PDB entry 9IJ1 | electron microscopy, 3.20 A resolution | chains A and C of the 3 polymer chains in the assembly

# Chain A
Name: Piwi-like protein 2
Organism: Mus musculus
Notes: EC 3.1.26.-
Reference sequence: Q8CDG1 (PIWL2_MOUSE); residues 1-971 here = UniProt positions 1-971
Sequence (971 residues; row label = number of the first residue in the row):
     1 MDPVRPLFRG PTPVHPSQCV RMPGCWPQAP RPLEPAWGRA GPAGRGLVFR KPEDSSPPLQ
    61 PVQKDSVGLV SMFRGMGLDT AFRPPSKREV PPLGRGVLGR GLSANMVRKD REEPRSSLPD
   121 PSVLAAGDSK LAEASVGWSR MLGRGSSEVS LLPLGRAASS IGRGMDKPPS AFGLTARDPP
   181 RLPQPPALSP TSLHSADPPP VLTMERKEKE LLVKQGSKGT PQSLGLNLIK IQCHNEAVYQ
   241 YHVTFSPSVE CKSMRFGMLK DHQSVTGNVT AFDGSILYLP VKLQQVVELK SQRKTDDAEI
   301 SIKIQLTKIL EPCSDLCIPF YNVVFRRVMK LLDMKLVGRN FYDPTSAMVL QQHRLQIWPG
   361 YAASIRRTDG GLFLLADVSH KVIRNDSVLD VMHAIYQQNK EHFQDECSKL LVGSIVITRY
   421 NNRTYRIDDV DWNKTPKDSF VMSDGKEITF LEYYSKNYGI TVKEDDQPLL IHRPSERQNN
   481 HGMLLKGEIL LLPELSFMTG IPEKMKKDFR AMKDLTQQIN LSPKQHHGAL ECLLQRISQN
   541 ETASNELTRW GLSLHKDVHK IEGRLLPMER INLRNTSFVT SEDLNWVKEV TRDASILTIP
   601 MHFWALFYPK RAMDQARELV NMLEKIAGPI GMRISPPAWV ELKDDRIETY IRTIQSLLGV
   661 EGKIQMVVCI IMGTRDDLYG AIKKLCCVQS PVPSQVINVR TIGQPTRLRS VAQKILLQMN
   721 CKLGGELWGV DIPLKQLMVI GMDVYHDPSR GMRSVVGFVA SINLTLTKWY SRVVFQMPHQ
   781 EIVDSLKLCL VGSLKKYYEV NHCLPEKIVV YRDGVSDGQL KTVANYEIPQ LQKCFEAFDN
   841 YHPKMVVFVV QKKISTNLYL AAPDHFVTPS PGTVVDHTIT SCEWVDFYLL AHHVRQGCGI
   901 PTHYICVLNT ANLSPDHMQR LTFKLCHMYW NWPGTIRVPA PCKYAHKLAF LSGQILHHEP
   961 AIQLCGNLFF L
Not modelled in the structure: 1-208, 478-485
Metal / ion sites: Mg2+: Asp743, Asp813 (shared with U13(C) of chain C)
UniProt features mapped onto this chain:
  - active site: Asp743, Glu781, Asp813, His946
  - modified residue: Arg45 (Symmetric dimethylarginine), Arg74 (Omega-N-methylarginine), Arg83 (Omega-N-methylarginine), Arg95 (Omega-N-methylarginine), Arg100 (Omega-N-methylarginine), Arg144 (Symmetric dimethylarginine), Arg156 (Symmetric dimethylarginine), Arg163 (Symmetric dimethylarginine), Arg549 (Symmetric dimethylarginine)
  - mutagenesis: Arg9 (R9K: Abolishes interaction with TDRD1; when associated with K-39; K-45 and K-74), Arg39 (R39K: Abolishes interaction with TDRD1; when associated with K-9; K-45 and K-74), Arg45 (R45K: Abolishes interaction with TDRD1; when associated with K-9; K-39 and K-74), Arg74 (R74K: Abolishes interaction with TDRD1; when associated with K-9; K-39 and K-45), Asp813 (D813A: In DAH mutant; leads to arrest in meiotic prophase due to a failure of transposon piRNA amplification, resulting in the marked reduction of piRNA-bound within PIWIL4)

# Chain C
Molecule: 21-nt RNA strand
Organism: Homo sapiens
Sequence (21 nucleotides; numbered 1 to 21; the number before each row is that of its first residue):
     1 CAAGUUUCCA UGUUGAUGGU A
Metal / ion sites: Mg2+: U13 (shared with Asp743(A), Asp813(A) of chain A)

# How chain A and chain C interact
Pairs across the interface - 49 pairs, chain A then chain C:
  Lys252(A) - U7(C)  phosphate contact
  Lys252(A) - C8(C)  salt bridge to the phosphate
  Asp273(A) - U6(C)  sugar contact
  Asp273(A) - U7(C)  hydrogen bond to the sugar
  Ile318(A) - C8(C)  sugar contact
  Pro319(A) - C8(C)  sugar contact
  Asn322(A) - C8(C)  phosphate contact
  Asn322(A) - C9(C)  phosphate contact
  Val323(A) - U7(C)  phosphate contact
  Val323(A) - C8(C)  phosphate contact
  Arg326(A) - C8(C)  phosphate contact
  Arg326(A) - C9(C)  salt bridge to the phosphate
  Arg339(A) - C8(C)  salt bridge to the phosphate
  Arg339(A) - C9(C)  salt bridge to the phosphate
  Ser364(A) - C9(C)  hydrogen bond to the phosphate
  Ile365(A) - C9(C)  phosphate contact
  Arg423(A) - U6(C)  salt bridge to the phosphate
  Arg477(A) - A3(C)  hydrogen bond to the sugar
  Arg477(A) - G4(C)  sugar contact
  Glu503(A) - A16(C)  hydrogen bond to the sugar
  Lys506(A) - A16(C)  hydrogen bond to the sugar
  Lys506(A) - U17(C)  sugar contact
  Lys507(A) - U17(C)  phosphate contact
  Met512(A) - U17(C)  sugar contact
  Met512(A) - G18(C)  sugar contact
  Ser710(A) - A21(C)  hydrogen bond to the base
  Lys714(A) - A21(C)  phosphate contact
  Asp813(A) - G12(C)  phosphate contact
  Asp813(A) - U13(C)  phosphate contact
  Gly814(A) - U11(C)  sugar contact
  Val815(A) - U11(C)  sugar contact
  Ser816(A) - A10(C)  hydrogen bond to the base
  Ser816(A) - U11(C)  sugar contact
  Asp817(A) - A10(C)  hydrogen bond to the sugar
  Val850(A) - G12(C)  phosphate contact
  Gln851(A) - U11(C)  sugar contact
  Gln851(A) - G12(C)  phosphate contact
  Lys852(A) - G12(C)  hydrogen bond to the phosphate
  Lys852(A) - U13(C)  phosphate contact
  Lys853(A) - U11(C)  phosphate contact
  Lys853(A) - G12(C)  hydrogen bond to the phosphate
  Lys853(A) - U13(C)  base contact
  Ile854(A) - U11(C)  phosphate contact
  Arg895(A) - G19(C)  sugar contact
  Arg895(A) - U20(C)  hydrogen bond to the sugar
  Gln896(A) - G18(C)  base contact
  His946(A) - U13(C)  salt bridge to the phosphate
  Phe950(A) - U14(C)  phosphate contact
  Gln954(A) - U14(C)  sugar contact
Other interface residues (no listed pair), chain A (46 interface residues in all): Gly274, Ser275, Ile276, Asp508, Phe509, Ala511, Lys513, Asn585, Val587, Asp743, Val744, Tyr745, Asp747

# In short
46 residues of chain A and 17 residues of chain C are in contact; the contacts include 11 hydrogen bonds and 6
salt bridges. Polar pairs include Ser710(A)-A21(C), Ser816(A)-A10(C) and Asp273(A)-U7(C). From UniProt: 4
active-site residues and 5 mutagenesis sites on chain A.
Chain A is Piwi-like protein 2 (Mus musculus) and chain C is a 21-nt RNA strand (Homo sapiens); the structure,
Cryo-EM Structure of MILI-piRNA-target (22-nt, bilobed), was determined by electron microscopy (same
publication as 9IIY, 9IIZ, 9IJ0, 9IJ2, 9IJ3, 9IJ4 and 9IJ5).
